Entry 5W7J (X-ray diffraction, 2.20 A resolution); this record covers chains A and B.

# Chain A
Protein: Palmitoyltransferase ZDHHC17
Source organism: Homo sapiens
Notes: EC 2.3.1.225
UniProtKB: Q8IUH5 (ZDH17_HUMAN); numbering as in UniProt (aligned over 50-284)
Sequence (239 residues; each row starts with the number of its first residue):
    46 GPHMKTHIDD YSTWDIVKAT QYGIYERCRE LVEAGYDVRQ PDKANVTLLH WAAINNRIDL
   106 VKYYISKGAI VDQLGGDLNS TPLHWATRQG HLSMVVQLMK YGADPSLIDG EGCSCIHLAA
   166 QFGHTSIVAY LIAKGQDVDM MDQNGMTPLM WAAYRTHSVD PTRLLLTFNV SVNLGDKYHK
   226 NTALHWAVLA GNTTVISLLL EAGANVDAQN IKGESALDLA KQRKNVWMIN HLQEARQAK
Unresolved in the structure: 46-52, 282-284
Differences from the reference sequence: expression tag (46-49); engineered mutation Ala89 (Glu in Q8IUH5)
Curated features (UniProtKB/Swiss-Prot):
  - mutagenesis: Tyr67 (Y67A: Decreased binding affinity for SNAP25), Asn100 (N100A: Abolishes SNAP25 binding), Asp122 (D122A: Mildly decreased binding affinity for SNAP25), Trp130 (W130A: Abolishes SNAP25 and HTT binding)
Reported in the primary citation:
  - mutagenesis - N100A, W130A: decreased catalytic activity on Snap25b
  - mutagenesis - W130F: unchanged catalytic activity
  - mutagenesis - W130A: abolished binding to wild-type Htt

# Chain B
Protein: Snap25b-111-120
Sequence (10 residues; each row starts with the number of its first residue):
     1 GVVASQPARV

# Interface between chain A and chain B
Contacting residue pairs (24; chain A residue first):
  Gln66(A) with Val2(B); Val3(B); Ala4(B)
  Tyr67(A) with Val2(B)
  Ala89(A) with Gln6(B)
  Trp96(A) with Val3(B); Ala4(B); Ser5(B); Gln6(B)
  Ile99(A) with Val3(B), hydrophobic; Pro7(B), hydrophobic
  Asn100(A) with Val2(B); Val3(B), hydrogen bond (side chain-backbone)
  Arg102(A) with Val2(B)
  Gly121(A) with Gln6(B)
  Asp122(A) with Gln6(B), hydrogen bond (backbone-side chain)
  Leu123(A) with Pro7(B); Ala8(B)
  Trp130(A) with Gln6(B); Pro7(B)
  Arg133(A) with Pro7(B)
  Gln134(A) with Val3(B)
  Glu156(A) with Arg9(B)
  Arg200(A) with Val10(B)
Also at the interface, not in a pair above, chain A (16 interface residues in all): Val91
The authors on this interface:
  - interface residues, chain A: Asp122(A)
  - hot spots on chain A (mutagenesis) - N100A, W130A: abolished binding to Snap25b
  - hot spots on chain A (mutagenesis) - Y67A (5-fold), D122A: decreased binding to Snap25b

# In short
16 residues of chain A and 9 residues of chain B are in contact, with 2 hydrogen bonds. Among the polar pairs
are Asn100(A)-Val3(B) and Asp122(A)-Gln6(B). The paper reports that N100A and W130A of chain A reduce
catalytic activity on Snap25b; the interface residue Asp122(A); 5 substitutions were tested in all.
Chain A is Palmitoyltransferase ZDHHC17 (Homo sapiens) and chain B is Snap25b-111-120; the structure, X-ray
structure of the E89A variant of ankyrin repeat domain of DHHC17 in complex with Snap25b ..., was determined
by X-ray diffraction together with 5W7I from the same study.
